Entry 8TID (electron microscopy, 3.60 A resolution); this record covers chains B and E of the 30 polymer chains in the assembly.

# Chain B
Name: Coiled-coil protein, putative
Organism: Tetrahymena thermophila
UniProt: Q24DJ0 (Q24DJ0_TETTS); numbering as in UniProt (aligned over 1-506)
Chain sequence (506 residues; each row starts with the number of its first residue):
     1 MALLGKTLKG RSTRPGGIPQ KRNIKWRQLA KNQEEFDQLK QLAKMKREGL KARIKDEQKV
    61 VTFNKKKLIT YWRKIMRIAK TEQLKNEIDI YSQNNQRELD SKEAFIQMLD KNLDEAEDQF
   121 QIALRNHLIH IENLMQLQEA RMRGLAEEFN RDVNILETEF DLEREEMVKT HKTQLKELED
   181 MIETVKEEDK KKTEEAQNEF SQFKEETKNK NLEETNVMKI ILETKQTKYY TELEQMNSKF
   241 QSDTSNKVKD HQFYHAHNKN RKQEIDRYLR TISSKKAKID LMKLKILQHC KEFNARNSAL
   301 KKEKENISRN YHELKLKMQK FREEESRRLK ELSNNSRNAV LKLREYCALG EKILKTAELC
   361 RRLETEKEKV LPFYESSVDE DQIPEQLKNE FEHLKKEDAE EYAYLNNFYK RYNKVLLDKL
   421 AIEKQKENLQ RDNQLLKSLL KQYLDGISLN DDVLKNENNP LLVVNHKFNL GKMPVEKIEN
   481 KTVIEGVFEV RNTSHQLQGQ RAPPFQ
Disordered / not traced: 376-395, 481-506

# Chain E
Name: Growth-arrest-specific microtubule-binding protein
Organism: Tetrahymena thermophila
UniProt: Q23YW7 (Q23YW7_TETTS); residues 1-468 here = UniProt positions 1-468
Chain sequence (468 residues; row label = number of the first residue in the row):
     1 MPPKKAKGKK KKEEEPDDEY KSMTGADLTQ TLEKLKERVN EMRTNRNYIQ MDRDMVENFY
    61 HNTLKEISEV KTKISNKETE AEEKESKHRI DVKVFLQKVK HLEYEQEKSN LNIEDDGKKA
   121 KEKEDAYFED ITKNMKQLKT QLKSEYLEKE KANIQQVQEE KKDHQSLLKI QQKKFDELIN
   181 NLIIKYEERL AKLKEDLELK LKVEIHELEE RKNLHINELM NNHEKAFAEL KKYYNDITAE
   241 NLNLIKAHKE KIAQIYANIQ LNTKNVADNQ AKNEQLKEPL AKHREIRNKL KEDLKQFAKH
   301 KMSLQNLKSK AITLKDKITK LERDGKDLDE KYEKVVREKQ ELEKKFEDIT QEVKKNADLN
   361 NNVLSNRLQI LLKEYNNKEE ELRTIIDNAG LDHNLHEQLK QRVQQSIEAK NTLIKNLKYS
   421 IHHATKAYND AIRVYEAKLV EFGIPIEELG FQPLETITSS MPAGLVSS
Disordered / not traced: 465-468

# Interface between chain B and chain E
Pairs across the interface (81; chain B residue first):
  K40(B) with E15(E)
  L42(B) with M23(E); T24(E)
  A43(B) with Y20(E); K21(E)
  K44(B) with E15(E), salt bridge
  M45(B) with L28(E)
  K46(B) with Y20(E); K21(E); S22(E); M23(E); L28(E)
  R47(B) with Y20(E)
  G49(B) with L32(E)
  L50(B) with Y20(E), hydrophobic
  A52(B) with K36(E)
  R53(B) with T31(E), hydrogen bond; L32(E); L35(E); K36(E)
  I54(B) with K36(E)
  K55(B) with K36(E), hydrogen bond (backbone-backbone); E37(E)
  D56(B) with E33(E); K36(E); E37(E)
  E57(B) with E33(E), hydrogen bond (backbone-backbone); K34(E); L35(E); K36(E); E37(E); R38(E), salt bridge; V39(E), hydrogen bond (backbone-backbone)
  Q58(B) with L35(E), hydrogen bond (backbone-backbone); K36(E), hydrogen bond (backbone-backbone); E37(E), hydrogen bond (backbone-backbone); R38(E); V39(E), hydrogen bond (backbone-backbone); N40(E), hydrogen bond (backbone-backbone)
  K59(B) with K36(E), hydrogen bond (backbone-backbone); E37(E), hydrogen bond (backbone-backbone); N40(E), hydrogen bond (backbone-side chain)
  V60(B) with K36(E); E37(E)
  V61(B) with E37(E); R38(E); N40(E); E41(E); T44(E), hydrogen bond (backbone-side chain)
  T62(B) with T44(E)
  K65(B) with T44(E); N45(E), hydrogen bond; Y48(E)
  K66(B) with T44(E), hydrogen bond; N47(E)
  L68(B) with Y48(E)
  W72(B) with Y48(E); D52(E); M55(E), hydrophobic
  M76(B) with M55(E), hydrophobic
  K80(B) with F59(E)
  E148(B) with Y127(E), hydrogen bond
  R361(B) with S459(E), hydrogen bond
  E364(B) with T458(E)
  E366(B) with Y419(E), hydrogen bond (backbone-side chain); S460(E)
  K367(B) with Y419(E), hydrogen bond (backbone-side chain)
  K369(B) with I457(E), hydrogen bond (backbone-backbone); T458(E), hydrogen bond (backbone-side chain); S460(E)
  V370(B) with Y419(E), hydrophobic; H423(E); E455(E); T456(E), hydrogen bond (backbone-backbone)
  L371(B) with Y419(E), hydrophobic; H422(E); E455(E)
  P372(B) with I457(E); T458(E)
  F373(B) with I457(E), hydrophobic
  R411(B) with I457(E)
Interface residues without a listed pair, chain B (41 interface residues in all): E48, I69, D152, E368
Interface residues without a listed pair, chain E (40 interface residues in all): P16, D18, E19, M51, K426

# Overview
41 residues of chain B face 40 of chain E across their interface; the contacts include 22 hydrogen bonds and 2
salt bridges. Polar pairs include K44(B)-E15(E), E57(B)-R38(E) and R53(B)-T31(E).
Chain B is Coiled-coil protein, putative and chain E is Growth-arrest-specific microtubule-binding protein,
both from Tetrahymena thermophila; the structure, Combined linker domain of N-DRC and associated proteins
Tetrahymena, was determined by electron microscopy (same publication as 8TEK and 8TH8).
